Entry 8YV8 (electron microscopy, 3.00 A resolution); this record covers chains B and J of the 11 polymer chains in the assembly.

Chain B:
Protein: Histone H4
Source organism: Homo sapiens
Reference sequence: P62805 (H4_HUMAN); residues 1-102 here correspond to UniProt positions 2-103 (UniProt number = residue number + 1)
Chain sequence (102 residues; each row starts with the number of its first residue):
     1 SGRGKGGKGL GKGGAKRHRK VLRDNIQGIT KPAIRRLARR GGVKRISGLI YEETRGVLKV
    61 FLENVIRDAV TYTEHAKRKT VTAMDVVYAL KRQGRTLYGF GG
Unresolved in the structure: 1-20
Curated features (UniProtKB/Swiss-Prot):
  - DNA-binding region: Lys16 to Lys20
  - modified residue: Ser1 (N-acetylserine), Arg3 (Asymmetric dimethylarginine), Lys5 (N6-(2-hydroxyisobutyryl)lysine), Lys8 (N6-(2-hydroxyisobutyryl)lysine), Lys12 (N6-(2-hydroxyisobutyryl)lysine), Lys16 (N6-(2-hydroxyisobutyryl)lysine), Lys20 (N6,N6,N6-trimethyllysine), Lys31 (N6-(2-hydroxyisobutyryl)lysine), Lys44 (N6-(2-hydroxyisobutyryl)lysine), Ser47 (Phosphoserine), Tyr51 (Phosphotyrosine), Lys59 (N6-(2-hydroxyisobutyryl)lysine), Lys77 (N6-(2-hydroxyisobutyryl)lysine), Lys79 (N6-(2-hydroxyisobutyryl)lysine), Thr80 (Phosphothreonine), Tyr88 (Phosphotyrosine), Lys91 (N6-(2-hydroxyisobutyryl)lysine)
  - cross-link (Glycyl lysine isopeptide (Lys-Gly)): Lys12 (interchain with G-Cter in SUMO2), Lys20 (interchain with G-Cter in SUMO2), Lys31 (interchain with G-Cter in SUMO2), Lys59 (interchain with G-Cter in SUMO2), Lys79 (interchain with G-Cter in SUMO2), Lys91 (interchain with G-Cter in SUMO2)

Chain J:
Molecule: 145-nt DNA strand
Source organism: synthetic construct
Sequence (145 nucleotides; row label = number of the first residue in the row; numbers below 1 keep their minus sign (DA-72 is residue -72)):
   -72 ATCGATGTAT ATATCTGACA CGTGCCTGGA GACTAGGGAG TAATCCCCTT GGCGGTTAAA
   -12 ACGCGGGGGA CAGCGCGTAC GTGCGTTTAA GCGGTGCTAG AGCTGTCTAC GACCAATTGA
    48 GCGGCCTCGC GACCGGGATT CTGAT
Unresolved in the structure: -72 to -60

How chain B and chain J interact:
Pairs across the interface (11; chain B residue first):
  Arg35(B) - DG8(J)  salt bridge to the phosphate
  Arg45(B) - DC7(J)  hydrogen bond to the sugar
  Arg45(B) - DG8(J)  phosphate contact
  Ile46(B) - DC7(J)  sugar contact
  Ile46(B) - DG8(J)  hydrogen bond to the phosphate
  Ser47(B) - DC7(J)  hydrogen bond to the phosphate
  Gly48(B) - DC7(J)  hydrogen bond to the phosphate
  Arg78(B) - DA28(J)  phosphate contact
  Lys79(B) - DG27(J)  phosphate contact
  Lys79(B) - DA28(J)  hydrogen bond to the phosphate
  Thr80(B) - DA28(J)  hydrogen bond to the phosphate
Interface residues without a listed pair, chain B (11 interface residues in all): Arg39, Lys44, Lys77
Interface residues without a listed pair, chain J (6 interface residues in all): DT9, DG29

In short:
11 residues of chain B face 6 of chain J across their interface; the contacts include 6 hydrogen bonds and 1
salt bridge. Polar pairs include Arg45(B)-DC7(J), Ile46(B)-DG8(J) and Ser47(B)-DC7(J). Curated annotation
(UniProt) lists a DNA-binding region on chain B.
Chain B is Histone H4 (Homo sapiens) and chain J is a 145-nt DNA strand (synthetic construct); the structure,
Cryo-EM structure of CDCA7 bound to nucleosome including hemimethylated CpG site in Widom601 positioning
sequence, was determined by electron microscopy.
